PDB entry 7CE8 | X-ray diffraction, 2.73 A resolution | chains B and E of the 6 polymer chains in the assembly

# Chain B
Molecule: Tubulin beta chain
Source organism: Sus scrofa
UniProt: A0A287AGU7 (A0A287AGU7_PIG); numbering as in UniProt (aligned over 1-445)
Sequence (445 residues; row label = number of the first residue in the row):
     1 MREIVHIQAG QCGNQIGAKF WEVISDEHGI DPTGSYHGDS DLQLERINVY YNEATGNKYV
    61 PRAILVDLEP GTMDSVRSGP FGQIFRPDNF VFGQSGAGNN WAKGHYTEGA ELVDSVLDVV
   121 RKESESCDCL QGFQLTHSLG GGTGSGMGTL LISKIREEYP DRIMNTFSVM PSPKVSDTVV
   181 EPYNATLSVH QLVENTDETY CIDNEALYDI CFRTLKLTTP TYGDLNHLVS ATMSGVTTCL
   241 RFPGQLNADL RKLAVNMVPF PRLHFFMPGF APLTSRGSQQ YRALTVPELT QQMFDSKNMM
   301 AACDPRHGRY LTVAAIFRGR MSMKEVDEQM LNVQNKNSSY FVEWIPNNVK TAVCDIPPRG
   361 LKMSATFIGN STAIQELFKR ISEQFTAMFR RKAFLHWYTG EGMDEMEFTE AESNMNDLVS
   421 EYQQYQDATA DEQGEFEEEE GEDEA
Unresolved in the structure: 1, 429-445
Bound ions: Mg2+: Q11 (together with GDP)
Ligand contacts:
  - N-butyl-9H-beta-carbolin-3-amine (AEX): Y50, Q134, N165, F167, E198, Y200, V236, T237, C239, L240, L246, L250, L253, M257, A314, I316, A352, I368
  - GDP (guanosine-5'-diphosphate): A9, G10, Q11, C12, Q15, I16, D67, A97, N99, S138, G140, G141, G142, T143, G144, S145, V169, P171, V175, D177, E181, N204, L207, Y222, L225, N226
What the authors report for this chain:
  - binding site for N-butyl-9H-beta-carbolin-3-amine: E198

# Chain E
Molecule: Stathmin-4
Source organism: Rattus norvegicus
UniProt: P63043 (STMN4_RAT); residues 5-145 here correspond to UniProt positions 49-189 (UniProt number = residue number + 44)
Sequence (143 residues; each row starts with the number of its first residue):
     3 MADMEVIELN KCTSGQSFEV ILKPPSFDGV PEFNASLPRR RDPSLEEIQK KLEAAEERRK
    63 YQEAELLKHL AEKREHEREV IQKAIEENNN FIKMAKEKLA QKMESNKENR EAHLAAMLER
   123 LQEKDKHAEE VRKNKELKEE ASR
Unresolved in the structure: 3-5, 29-43, 142-145
Differences from the reference sequence: expression tag (3-4)
Curated features (UniProtKB/Swiss-Prot):
  - modified residue: S46 (Phosphoserine)

# Chain B / chain E interface
Residue-residue contacts (26):
  H105(B) - K75(E)  hydrogen bond
  Y106(B) - H78(E)  hydrogen bond
  Y106(B) - E79(E)
  Y106(B) - V82(E)  hydrophobic
  Y106(B) - I83(E)
  L150(B) - E79(E)
  S153(B) - L72(E)
  S153(B) - K75(E)
  S153(B) - R76(E)  hydrogen bond
  K154(B) - R76(E)
  K154(B) - E79(E)  salt bridge
  R156(B) - L68(E)
  E157(B) - L69(E)
  E157(B) - L72(E)
  E157(B) - R76(E)  salt bridge
  Q191(B) - K75(E)
  E194(B) - H71(E)
  T399(B) - E89(E)
  E401(B) - V82(E)
  E401(B) - A86(E)
  G402(B) - V82(E)
  G402(B) - K85(E)
  G402(B) - A86(E)
  M403(B) - V82(E)
  D404(B) - K85(E)  salt bridge
  E407(B) - H78(E)  salt bridge
Other interface residues (no listed pair), chain B (18 interface residues in all): T107, P160, G400
Other interface residues (no listed pair), chain E (14 interface residues in all): E65

# Summary
18 residues of chain B and 14 residues of chain E are in contact, with 3 hydrogen bonds and 4 salt bridges.
Polar pairs include K154(B)-E79(E), E157(B)-R76(E) and D404(B)-K85(E). Ligands of chain B: GDP and
N-butyl-9H-beta-carbolin-3-amine. The paper reports a binding site for N-butyl-9H-beta-carbolin-3-amine at
E198(B).
Here chain B is Tubulin beta chain (Sus scrofa) and chain E is Stathmin-4 (Rattus norvegicus). Entry 7CE8
(Crystal structure of T2R-TTL-Compound11 complex) was determined by X-ray diffraction (same publication as
7CE6, 7CDA and 7CEK).
